PDB entry 2IVH | X-ray diffraction, 2.80 A resolution | chains A and B of the 3 polymer chains in the assembly

# Chain A
Name: Colcin-E7
Source organism: Escherichia coli
Notes: EC 3.1.-.-; fragment: nuclease domain, residues 449-576
UniProt: Q47112 (CEA7_ECOLI); numbering as in UniProt (aligned over 449-576)
Chain sequence (128 residues; row label = number of the first residue in the row):
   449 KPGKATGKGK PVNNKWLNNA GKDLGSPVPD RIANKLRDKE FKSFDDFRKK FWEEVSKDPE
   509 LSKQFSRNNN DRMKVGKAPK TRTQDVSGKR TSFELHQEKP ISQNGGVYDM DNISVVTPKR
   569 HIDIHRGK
Unresolved in the structure: 551-554
Differences from the reference sequence: engineered mutation Gln-545 (His in Q47112)
Bound ions: Zn2+: His-544, His-569, His-573 (shared with DC11(B) of chain B)
Curated features (UniProtKB/Swiss-Prot):
  - binding site (Zn(2+)): His-544, His-569, His-573

# Chain B
Molecule: 18-nt DNA strand
Sequence (18 nucleotides; row label = number of the first residue in the row):
     1 GGAATTCGAT CGAATTCC
Bound ions: Zn2+: DC11 (shared with His-544(A), His-569(A), His-573(A) of chain A)

# How chain A and chain B interact
Contacting residue pairs - 21 pairs, chain A then chain B:
  Asp-493(A) / DG12(B)  base contact
  Asp-493(A) / DA13(B)  hydrogen bond to the base
  Arg-496(A) / DG12(B)  salt bridge to the phosphate
  Arg-496(A) / DA13(B)  hydrogen bond to the base
  Arg-520(A) / DA13(B)  salt bridge to the phosphate
  Lys-525(A) / DA13(B)  phosphate contact
  Lys-525(A) / DA14(B)  salt bridge to the phosphate
  Ala-526(A) / DA13(B)  hydrogen bond to the phosphate
  Arg-538(A) / DT10(B)  base contact
  Arg-538(A) / DC11(B)  sugar contact
  Ser-540(A) / DG12(B)  phosphate contact
  Ser-540(A) / DA13(B)  hydrogen bond to the phosphate
  Glu-542(A) / DC11(B)  phosphate contact
  Glu-542(A) / DG12(B)  phosphate contact
  Leu-543(A) / DC11(B)  sugar contact
  Leu-543(A) / DG12(B)  hydrogen bond to the phosphate
  His-544(A) / DC11(B)  salt bridge to the phosphate
  Gln-545(A) / DC11(B)  hydrogen bond to the phosphate
  His-569(A) / DC11(B)  salt bridge to the phosphate
  His-573(A) / DT10(B)  hydrogen bond to the phosphate
  His-573(A) / DC11(B)  salt bridge to the phosphate
Interface residues without a listed pair, chain A (16 interface residues in all): Phe-492, Gly-524, Phe-541

# In short
The interface between chain A and chain B involves 16 residues on one side and 5 on the other; the contacts
include 7 hydrogen bonds and 6 salt bridges. Among the polar pairs are Asp-493(A)/DA13(B), Arg-496(A)/DA13(B)
and Ala-526(A)/DA13(B).
Chain A is Colcin-E7 (Escherichia coli) and chain B is an 18-nt DNA strand; the structure, Crystal structure
of the nuclease domain of ColE7 (H545Q mutant) in complex with an 18-bp duplex ..., was determined by X-ray
diffraction, deposited together with 2IVK.
